Entry 2BLN (X-ray diffraction, 1.20 A resolution); this record covers chain A.

Chain A:
Name: Protein yfbg
Source organism: Escherichia coli
Notes: EC 2.1.1.2; fragment: formyltransferase domain, residues 1-305
UniProt: P77398 (YFBG_ECOLI); residue numbers follow UniProt; this construct covers 1-305
Sequence (305 residues; row label = number of the first residue in the row):
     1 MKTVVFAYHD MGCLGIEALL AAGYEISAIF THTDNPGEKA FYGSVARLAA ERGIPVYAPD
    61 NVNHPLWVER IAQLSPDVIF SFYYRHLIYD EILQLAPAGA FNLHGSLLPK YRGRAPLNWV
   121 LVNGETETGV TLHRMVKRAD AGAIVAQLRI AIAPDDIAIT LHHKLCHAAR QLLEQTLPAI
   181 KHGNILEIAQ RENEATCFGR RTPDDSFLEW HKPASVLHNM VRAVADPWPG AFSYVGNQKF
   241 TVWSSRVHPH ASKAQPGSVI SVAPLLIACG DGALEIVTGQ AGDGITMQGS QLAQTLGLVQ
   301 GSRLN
Not modelled in the structure: 35-40, 305
Residues lining bound ligands:
  - 6R-folinic acid (FON; N-{[4-({[(6R)-2-amino-5-formyl-4-oxo-1,4,5,6,7,8-hexahydropteridin-6-yl]methyl}amino)phenyl]carbonyl}-L-glutamic acid): Ser81, Tyr84, Arg85, His86, Leu87, Ile88, Leu93, Asn102, Gly113, Arg114, His133, Met135, Val136, Lys137, Arg138, Ala139, Asp140, Arg200
  - uridine-5'-monophosphate (U5P): His9, Tyr42, Arg85, Ala115, Asn118, Arg200, Arg201, Thr202, Pro203, Val224, Trp228, Pro229
UniProt features mapped onto this chain:
  - active site: His104 (Proton donor)
  - binding site ((6R)-10-formyltetrahydrofolate): His86 to Ile88, Arg114, Val136 to Asp140
  - site: Asn102 (Transition state stabilizer), Asp140 (Raises pKa of active site His)
  - mutagenesis: Asn102 (N102A: No formyltransferase activity), His104 (H104A: 25-fold lower formyltransferase activity; H104K: Less than 1% residual formyltransferase activity), Asp140 (D140A/N: Less than 1% residual formyltransferase activity)
From the paper describing this entry:
  - binding site for 6R-folinic acid: His86, Leu87, Ile88, Asn102, Met135, Ala139, Asp140
  - binding site for uridine-5'-monophosphate: Tyr42, Arg85, Asn118, Arg201, Thr202, Trp228
  - catalytic residues: Asn102, His104, Asp140 (proposed by the authors, not directly observed)

In short:
Chain A binds 6R-folinic acid and uridine-5'-monophosphate. UniProt lists active-site residue His104, 9
(6R)-10-formyltetrahydrofolate-binding residues and 3 mutagenesis sites. From the paper: catalytic residues
Asn102, His104 and Asp140; a binding site for 6R-folinic acid at His86, Leu87 and Ile88 among others.
Chain A is Protein yfbg (Escherichia coli); the structure, N-terminal formyltransferase domain of ArnA in
complex with N-5- formyltetrahydrofolate and UMP, was determined by X-ray diffraction, deposited together with
2BLL.
